5KBJ - chains A and R of the 6 polymer chains in the assembly; structure by X-ray diffraction, 3.09 A resolution.

[Chain A]
Protein: Replication initiator A, N-terminal
Source organism: Staphylococcus aureus
Reference sequence: D2JDC3 (D2JDC3_STAAU); residues 2-133 here = UniProt positions 2-133
Chain sequence (132 residues; row label = number of the first residue in the row):
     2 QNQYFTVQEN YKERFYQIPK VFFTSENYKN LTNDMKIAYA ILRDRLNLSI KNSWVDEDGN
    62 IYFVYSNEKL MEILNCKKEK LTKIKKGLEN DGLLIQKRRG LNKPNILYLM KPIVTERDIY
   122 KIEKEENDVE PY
Unresolved in the structure: 2-3
What the authors report for this chain:
  - binding site for the 32-nt DNA strand (chain R): Lys79, Glu80, Thr83, Arg99, Gly101, Leu102, Asn103

[Chain R]
Molecule: 32-nt DNA strand
Sequence (32 nucleotides; numbered 2 to 33; the number before each row is that of its first residue):
     2 CGTCCAGAAG TTCGAAAATC GAACGTCCAG AT

[Interface between chain A and chain R]
Contacting residue pairs (11; chain A residue first):
  Lys78(A) with DC21(R), salt bridge to the phosphate
  Glu80(A) with DC21(R), base contact; DG22(R), base contact; DA23(R), base contact
  Lys81(A) with DT20(R), salt bridge to the phosphate
  Lys84(A) with DT20(R), base contact
  Arg99(A) with DT27(R), base contact; DC28(R), hydrogen bond to the base; DC29(R), sugar contact
  Gly101(A) with DC29(R), sugar contact
  Leu102(A) with DC29(R), base contact
Also at the interface, not in a pair above, chain A (8 interface residues in all): Arg100
Also at the interface, not in a pair above, chain R (8 interface residues in all): DA30

[Overview]
Chain A and chain R each contribute 8 residues to their interface, with 1 hydrogen bond and 2 salt bridges.
Polar contacts include Arg99(A)-DC28(R), Lys78(A)-DC21(R) and Lys81(A)-DT20(R). From the paper: a binding site
for the 32-nt DNA strand (chain R) at Lys79(A), Glu80(A) and Thr83(A) among others.
Here chain A is Replication initiator A, N-terminal (Staphylococcus aureus) and chain R is a 32-nt DNA strand.
Entry 5KBJ (Structure of Rep-DNA complex) was determined by X-ray diffraction (same publication as 4PT7, 4PTA,
4PQK and 4PQL).
